Entry 8HLZ (electron microscopy, 3.50 A resolution); this record covers chains B and A of the 6 polymer chains in the assembly.

# Chain B
Name: E4R
Source organism: Monkeypox virus
Notes: EC 3.2.2.27
UniProt: Q5IXS4 (Q5IXS4_MONPV); residue numbers follow UniProt; this construct covers 1-218
Amino-acid sequence (218 residues; each row starts with the number of its first residue):
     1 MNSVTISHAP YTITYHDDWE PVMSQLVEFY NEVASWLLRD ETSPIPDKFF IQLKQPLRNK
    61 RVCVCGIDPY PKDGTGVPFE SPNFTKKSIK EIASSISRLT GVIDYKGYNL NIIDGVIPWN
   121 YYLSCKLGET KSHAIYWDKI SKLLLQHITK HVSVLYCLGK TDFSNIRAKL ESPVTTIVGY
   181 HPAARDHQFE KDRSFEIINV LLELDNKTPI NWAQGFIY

# Chain A
Name: DNA polymerase
Source organism: Monkeypox virus
Notes: EC 2.7.7.7
UniProt: A0A2L0AR76 (A0A2L0AR76_MONPV); residue numbers follow UniProt; this construct covers 1-1006
Amino-acid sequence (1006 residues; numbered 1 to 1006; the number before each row is that of its first residue):
     1 MDVRCINWFE SHGENRFLYL KSRCRNGETV FIRFPHYFYY VVTDEIYQSL SPPPFNARPM
    61 GKMRTIDIDE TISYNLDIKD RKCSVADMWL IEEPKKRSIQ NATMDEFFNI SWFYISNGIS
   121 PDGCYSLDEQ YLTKINNGCY HCDDPRNCFA KEIPRFDIPR SYLFLDIECH FDKKFPSVFI
   181 NPISHTSYCY IDLSGKRLLF TLINEEMLTE QEIQEAVDRG CLRIQSLMEM DYERELVLCS
   241 EIVLLRIAKQ LLELTFDYVV TFNGHNFDLR YITNRLELLT GEKIIFRSPD KKEAVHLCIY
   301 ERNQSSHKGV CGMANTTFHV NNNNGTIFFD LYSFIQKSEK LDSYKLDSIS KNAFSCMGKV
   361 LNRGVREMTF IGDDTTDAKG KADTFAKVLT TGNYVTVDED IICKVIRKDI LENGFKVVLS
   421 CPTLPNDIYK LSFGKDDIDL AQMYKDYNLN IALDMARYCI HDACLCQYLW EYYGVETKTD
   481 AGAATYVLPQ SMVFEYRAST IIKGPLLKLL LETKTILVRS ETKQKFPYEG GKVFAPKQKM
   541 FSNNVLIFDY NSLYPNVCIF GNLSPETLVG VVVSTNRLEE EINNQLLLQK YPPPRYITVH
   601 CEPRLPNLIS EIAIFDRSIE GTIPRLLRTF LAERARYKKM LKQATSSTEK AIYDSMQYTY
   661 KIVANSVYGL MGFRNSALYS YASAKSCTSI GRRMILYLES VLNGAELSNG MLRFANTLSN
   721 PFYMDDRDIN PIVKTSLPID YRFRFRSVYG DTDSVFTEID SQDVDKSIEI AKELERLINS
   781 RVLFNNFKIE FEAVYKNLIM QSKKKYTTMK YSASSNSKSV PERINKGTSE TRRDVSKFHK
   841 NMIKTYKTRL SEMLSEGRMN SNQVCIDILR SLETDLRSEF DSRSSPLELF MLSRMHHSNY
   901 KSADNPNMYL VTEYNKNNPE TIELGERYYF AYICPANVPW TKKLVNIKTY ETIIDRSFKL
   961 GSNQRIFYEV YFKRLTSEIV NLLDNKVLCI SFFQRMFGSR PTFYEA
Disordered / not traced: 305-314, 883-887, 894-930, 940-956, 999-1006
Differences from the reference sequence: conflict Phe108 (Leu in A0A2L0AR76)
From the paper describing this entry:
  - catalytic residues: Glu168 (citing earlier work)

# How chain B and chain A interact
Contacting residue pairs - 5 pairs, chain B then chain A:
  Trp36(B) with Phe179(A), hydrogen bond (side chain-backbone)
  Arg39(B) with Leu278(A), hydrogen bond (side chain-backbone)
  Ile135(B) with Phe179(A); Asn274(A)
  Tyr136(B) with Phe179(A), hydrophobic
Other interface residues (no listed pair), chain B (5 interface residues in all): Asn165
Other interface residues (no listed pair), chain A (5 interface residues in all): Glu301, Asn303
From the paper, about this interface:
  - interface residues, chain B: Trp36(B), Ile135(B), Tyr136(B)
  - interface residues, chain A: Phe179(A), Leu278(A)

# In short
The chain B/chain A interface involves 5 residues from each chain; the contacts include 2 hydrogen bonds.
Polar pairs include Trp36(B)-Phe179(A) and Arg39(B)-Leu278(A). From the paper: the catalytic residue
Glu168(A); interface residues Trp36(B), Ile135(B) and Phe179(A) among others.
Here chain B is E4R and chain A is DNA polymerase, both from Monkeypox virus. Entry 8HLZ (F8-A22-E4 complex of
MPXV in hexameric form) was determined by electron microscopy (same publication as 8HM0).
